1E79 - chains A and G of the 9 polymer chains in the assembly; structure by X-ray diffraction, 2.40 A resolution.

[Chain A]
Molecule: ATP synthase alpha chain heart isoform
From: Bos taurus
Notes: EC 3.6.1.34
Reference sequence: P19483 (ATP0_BOVIN); residues 1-510 here correspond to UniProt positions 44-553 (UniProt number = residue number + 43)
Chain sequence (510 residues; numbered 1 to 510; the number before each row is that of its first residue):
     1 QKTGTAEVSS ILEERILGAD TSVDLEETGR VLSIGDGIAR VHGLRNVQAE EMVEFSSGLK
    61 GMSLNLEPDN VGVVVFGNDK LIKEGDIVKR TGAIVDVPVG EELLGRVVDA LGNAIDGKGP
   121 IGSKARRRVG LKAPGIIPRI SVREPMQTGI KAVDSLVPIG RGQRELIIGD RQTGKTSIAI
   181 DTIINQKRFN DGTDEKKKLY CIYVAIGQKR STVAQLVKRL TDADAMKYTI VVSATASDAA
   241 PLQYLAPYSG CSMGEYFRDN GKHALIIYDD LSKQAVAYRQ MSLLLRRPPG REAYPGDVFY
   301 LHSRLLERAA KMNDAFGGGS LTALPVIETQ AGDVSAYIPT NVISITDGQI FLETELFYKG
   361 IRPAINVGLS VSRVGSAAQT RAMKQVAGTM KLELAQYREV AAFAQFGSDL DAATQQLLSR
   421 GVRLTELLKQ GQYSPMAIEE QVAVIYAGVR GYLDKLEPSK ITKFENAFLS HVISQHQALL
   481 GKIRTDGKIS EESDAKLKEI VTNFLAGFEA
Not modelled in the structure: 1-18
Sequence notes: cloning artifact (481)
Bound ions: Mg2+: Thr176 (together with ATP)
Ligand contacts: ATP (adenosine-5'-triphosphate): Asp170, Arg171, Gln172, Thr173, Gly174, Lys175, Thr176, Ser177, Glu328, Phe357, Arg362, Pro363, Gln430, Gly431, Gln432
Curated features (UniProtKB/Swiss-Prot):
  - binding site (ATP): Gln172, Gly174, Lys175, Thr176, Ser177, Gln430, Gln432
  - binding site (Mg(2+)): Thr176, Asp269
  - site: Ser370 (Required for activity)
  - modified residue: Gln1 (Pyrrolidone carboxylic acid), Ser10 (Phosphoserine), Ser22 (Phosphoserine), Ser33 (Phosphoserine), Ser63 (Phosphoserine), Lys80 (N6-acetyllysine), Lys83 (N6-acetyllysine), Lys89 (N6-acetyllysine), Thr91 (Phosphothreonine), Lys118 (N6-acetyllysine), Ser123 (Phosphoserine), Lys124 (N6-acetyllysine), Ser141 (Phosphoserine), Arg161 (Omega-N-methylarginine), Lys187 (N6-acetyllysine), Lys196 (N6-acetyllysine), Lys197 (N6-acetyllysine), Lys218 (N6-acetyllysine), Lys262 (N6-acetyllysine), Lys384 (N6-acetyllysine) and 6 more in UniProt
  - glycosylation: Ser33 (O-linked (GlcNAc) serine)

[Chain G]
Molecule: ATP synthase gamma chain
From: Bos taurus
Notes: EC 3.6.1.34
Reference sequence: P05631 (ATPG_BOVIN); residues 1-272 here correspond to UniProt positions 26-297 (UniProt number = residue number + 25)
Chain sequence (272 residues; numbered 1 to 272; the number before each row is that of its first residue):
     1 ATLKDITRRL KSIKNIQKIT KSMKMVAAAK YARAERELKP ARVYGVGSLA LYEKADIKTP
    61 EDKKKHLIIG VSSDRGLCGA IHSSVAKQMK SEAANLAAAG KEVKIIGVGD KIRSILHRTH
   121 SDQFLVTFKE VGRRPPTFGD ASVIALELLN SGYEFDEGSI IFNRFRSVIS YKTEEKPIFS
   181 LDTISSAESM SIYDDIDADV LRNYQEYSLA NIIYYSLKES TTSEQSARMT AMDNASKNAS
   241 EMIDKLTLTF NRTRQAVITK ELIEIISGAA AL
Not modelled in the structure: 62-66, 97-100
Curated features (UniProtKB/Swiss-Prot):
  - modified residue: Lys14 (N6-acetyllysine), Lys24 (N6-succinyllysine), Lys30 (N6-acetyllysine), Lys90 (N6-acetyllysine), Ser121 (Phosphoserine), Lys129 (N6-acetyllysine), Lys172 (N6-acetyllysine), Lys245 (N6-succinyllysine)

[Chain A / chain G interface]
Pairs across the interface - 20 pairs, chain A then chain G:
  Arg286(A) - Leu272(G)
  Pro289(A) - Ile265(G)  hydrophobic
  Gly290(A) - Leu262(G)
  Arg291(A) - Ile258(G)
  Arg291(A) - Leu262(G)
  Glu292(A) - Glu261(G)
  Glu292(A) - Ile265(G)
  Ala293(A) - Ile265(G)
  Ala331(A) - Lys4(G)
  Glu399(A) - Lys18(G)
  Ala402(A) - Asn15(G)
  Ala402(A) - Ile19(G)
  Phe403(A) - Lys18(G)
  Phe403(A) - Ile19(G)  hydrophobic
  Phe403(A) - Ser22(G)
  Phe406(A) - Ile19(G)  hydrophobic
  Asp409(A) - Val26(G)
  Asp409(A) - Lys30(G)  salt bridge
  Asp409(A) - Arg75(G)  salt bridge
  Asp409(A) - Arg133(G)  salt bridge
Interface residues without a listed pair, chain A (14 interface residues in all): Glu355, Ser408
Interface residues without a listed pair, chain G (17 interface residues in all): Lys11, Ile266, Ala269

[In short]
14 residues of chain A and 17 residues of chain G are in contact; the contacts include 3 salt bridges. Polar
pairs include Asp409(A)-Lys30(G), Asp409(A)-Arg75(G) and Asp409(A)-Arg133(G). Chain A binds ATP. UniProt lists
7 ATP-binding residues and Mg2+-binding residues Thr176(A) and Asp269(A) on chain A.
Here chain A is ATP synthase alpha chain heart isoform and chain G is ATP synthase gamma chain, both from Bos
taurus. Entry 1E79 (Bovine F1-ATPase inhibited by DCCD (dicyclohexylcarbodiimide)) was determined by X-ray
diffraction.
